PDB entry 3F3T | X-ray diffraction, 2.50 A resolution | chain A

== Chain A ==
Molecule: Proto-oncogene tyrosine-protein kinase Src
Organism: Gallus gallus
Notes: EC 2.7.10.2; fragment: Kinase Domain
UniProt: P00523 (SRC_CHICK); residues 251-533 here = UniProt positions 251-533
Amino-acid sequence (286 residues; numbered 248 to 533; the number before each row is that of its first residue):
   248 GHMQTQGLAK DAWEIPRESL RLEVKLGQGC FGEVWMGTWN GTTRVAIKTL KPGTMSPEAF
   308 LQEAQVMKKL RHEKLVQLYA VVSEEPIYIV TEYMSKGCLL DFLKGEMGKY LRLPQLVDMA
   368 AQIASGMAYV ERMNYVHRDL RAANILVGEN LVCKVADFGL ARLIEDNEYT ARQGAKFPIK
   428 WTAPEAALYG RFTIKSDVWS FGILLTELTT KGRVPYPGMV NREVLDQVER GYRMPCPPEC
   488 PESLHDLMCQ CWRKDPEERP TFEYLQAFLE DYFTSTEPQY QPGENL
Disordered / not traced: 248-256, 408-423
Construct notes: expression tag (248-250); engineered mutation Cys345 (Ser in P00523)
UniProt features mapped onto this chain:
  - active site: Asp386 (Proton acceptor)
  - binding site (ATP): Leu273 to Val281, Lys295
  - modified residue: Tyr416 (Phosphotyrosine), Tyr436 (Phosphotyrosine), Cys498 (S-nitrosocysteine), Tyr527 (Phosphotyrosine)
Residues lining bound ligands:
  - 1AU (1-[1-(3-aminophenyl)-3-tert-butyl-1H-pyrazol-5-yl]-3-naphthalen-1-ylurea), molecule 1: Leu273, Gly274, Gln275, Gly276, Gly279, Glu280, Val281, Ala293, Tyr340, Met341, Ser342, Lys343, Gly344, Cys345, Asp348, Ala390, Leu393, Phe405
  - 1AU, molecule 2: Val281, Ala293, Ile294, Lys295, Glu310, Val313, Met314, Leu317, Leu322, Ile336, Thr338, Tyr382, His384, Val402, Ala403, Asp404, Phe405, Gly406

== Overview ==
Chain A binds compound 1AU. UniProt lists active-site residue Asp386 and 10 ATP-binding residues.
Chain A is Proto-oncogene tyrosine-protein kinase Src (Gallus gallus); the structure, Kinase domain of cSrc in
complex with inhibitor RL38 (Type III), was determined by X-ray diffraction, deposited together with 3F3U.
